Entry 4IVM (X-ray diffraction, 2.77 A resolution); this record covers chain B.

# Chain B
Protein: Protoporphyrinogen oxidase
Source organism: Homo sapiens
Notes: EC 1.3.3.4
UniProt: P50336 (PPOX_HUMAN); numbering as in UniProt (aligned over 1-477)
Chain sequence (483 residues; each row starts with the number of its first residue; numbers below 1 keep their minus sign (His-5 is residue -5)):
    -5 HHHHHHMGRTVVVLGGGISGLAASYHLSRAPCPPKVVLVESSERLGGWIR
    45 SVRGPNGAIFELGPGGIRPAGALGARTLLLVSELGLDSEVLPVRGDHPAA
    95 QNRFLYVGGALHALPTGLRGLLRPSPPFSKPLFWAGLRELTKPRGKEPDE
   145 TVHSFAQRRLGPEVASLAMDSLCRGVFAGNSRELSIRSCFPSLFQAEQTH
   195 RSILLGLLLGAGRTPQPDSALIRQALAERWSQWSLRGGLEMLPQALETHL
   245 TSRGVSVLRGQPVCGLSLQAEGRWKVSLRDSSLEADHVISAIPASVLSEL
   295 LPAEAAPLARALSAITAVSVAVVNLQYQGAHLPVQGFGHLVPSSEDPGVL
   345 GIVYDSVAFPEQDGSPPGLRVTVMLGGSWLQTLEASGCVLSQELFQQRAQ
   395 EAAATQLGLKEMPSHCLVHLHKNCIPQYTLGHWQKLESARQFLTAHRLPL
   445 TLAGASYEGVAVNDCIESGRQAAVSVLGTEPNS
Not modelled in the structure: -5 to 1, 113-116, 205-209, 475-477
Differences from the reference sequence: expression tag (-5 to 0); engineered mutation Gly59 (Arg in P50336)
Residues lining bound ligands:
  - ACJ (5-[2-chloro-4-(trifluoromethyl)phenoxy]-2-nitrobenzoic acid): Arg62, Arg97, Phe98, Arg168, Gly169, Val170, Phe171, Ala172, Val314, Phe331, Gly332, His333, Leu334, Leu344, Gly345, Ile346, Val347, Met368, Ile419
  - FAD (flavin-adenine dinucleotide): Gly9, Gly10, Gly11, Ile12, Ser13, Gly14, Val33, Glu34, Ser35, Ser36, Gly40, Gly41, Trp42, Ile43, Leu56, Gly57, Pro58, Gly59, Gly60, Gln255, Pro256, Val257, Ala285, Ile286, Pro287, Val290, Leu294, Val314, Val316, His415, Cys418, Ile419, Gly448, Ala449, Val454, Ala455, Val456, Asn457, Cys459
Curated features (UniProtKB/Swiss-Prot):
  - binding site (FAD): Gly9 to Gly14, Glu34, Ser35, Trp42, Gly57, Pro58, Gly60, Val257, Ala449, Val454 to Val456
  - natural variant: Gly11 (G11D: In VP; G11S: In VP), Ile12 (I12T: In VP and VPCO), Leu15 (L15F: In VP), His20 (H20P: In VP), Glu34 (E34V: In VP), Arg38 (R38P: In VP), Gly40 (G40A: In VP; G40E: In VP), Gly57 (G57R: In VP), Leu73 (L73P: In VP), Ser76 (S76F: In VP), Val84 (V84G: In VP), Leu85 (L85P: In VP), 38 further natural variant entries in UniProt
  - mutagenesis: Leu74 (L74P: Abolishes enzyme activity. Impairs protein folding and/or stability), Arg97 (R97D: Decreases enzyme activity by 89%. Impairs protein folding and/or stability), Leu166 (L166N: Decreases enzyme activity by 95%), Gly169 (G169A: Decreases enzyme activity by 64%), Ser284 (S284I: Decreases enzyme activity by 87%. Impairs protein folding and/or stability), Val290 (V290L: No effect on enzyme activity), Phe331 (F331A: Decreases enzyme activity by 50%), Leu334 (L334A: Decreases enzyme activity by 86%), Val347 (V347A: Decreases enzyme activity by 45%), Met368 (M368A: Decreases enzyme activity by 52%)
Reported in the primary citation:
  - mutagenesis - R59G, R97D, L166N, R168H, G169A, G330R, F331A, L334A, V335G, V347A, D349A, M368A, L401F, G453R: decreased catalytic activity
  - conformationally variable residues (loop rearrangement): Leu56 to Ile61 (from molecular simulation)

# Summary
Chain B binds compound ACJ and flavin-adenine dinucleotide. Curated annotation (UniProt) lists 17 FAD-binding
residues and 10 mutagenesis sites. The paper reports that R59G, R97D and L166N, among others, reduce catalytic
activity; conformational variability at Leu56; 14 substitutions were tested in all.
Chain B is Protoporphyrinogen oxidase (Homo sapiens); the structure, Structure of human protoporphyrinogen IX
oxidase(R59G), was determined by X-ray diffraction together with 4IVO from the same study.
